1BM3 - chains L and H; structure by X-ray diffraction, 2.00 A resolution.

# Chain L
Protein: Immunoglobulin OPG2 fab, constant domain
Organism: Mus musculus
Notes: fragment: constant domain; antibody fragment or engineered binder
Chain sequence (214 residues; numbered 1 to 214; the number before each row is that of its first residue):
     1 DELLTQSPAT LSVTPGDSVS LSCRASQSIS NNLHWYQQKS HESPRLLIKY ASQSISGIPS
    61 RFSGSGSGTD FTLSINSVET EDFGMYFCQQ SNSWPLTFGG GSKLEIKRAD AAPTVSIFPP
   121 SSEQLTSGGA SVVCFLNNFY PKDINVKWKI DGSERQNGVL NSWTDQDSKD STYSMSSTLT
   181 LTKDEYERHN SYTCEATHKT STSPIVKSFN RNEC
Disulfide bonds: Cys23-Cys88, Cys134-Cys194

# Chain H
Protein: Immunoglobulin OPG2 fab, variable domain
Organism: Mus musculus
Notes: fragment: variable domain; antibody fragment or engineered binder
Chain sequence (227 residues; numbered 1 to 227; the number before each row is that of its first residue):
     1 EVQLVQSGGG LVNPGRSLKL SCAASGFTFS SYGMSWVRQT PEKRLEWVAA ISGGGTYIHY
    61 PDSVKGRFTI SRDNAKNNLY LQMSSLRSED TALYYCTRHP FYRYDGGNYY AMDHWGQGTS
   121 VTVSAAKTTP PSVYPLAPGS AAQTNSMVTL GCLVKGYFPE PVTVTWNSGS LSSGVHTFPA
   181 VLQSDLYTLS SSVTVPSSPR PSETVTCNVA HPASSTKVDK KIVPRDC
Unresolved in the structure: 100-110
Disulfide bonds: Cys22-Cys96, Cys152-Cys207

# How chain L and chain H interact
Contacting residue pairs (61; chain L residue first):
  His34(L) - Ala111(H)
  Tyr36(L) - Ala111(H)
  Tyr36(L) - Met112(H)  hydrogen bond (side chain-backbone)
  Tyr36(L) - Trp115(H)
  Gln38(L) - Gln39(H)  hydrogen bond
  Gln38(L) - Tyr95(H)  hydrogen bond
  Ser43(L) - Tyr95(H)
  Ser43(L) - Trp115(H)
  Ser43(L) - Gly116(H)  hydrogen bond (side chain-backbone)
  Ser43(L) - Gln117(H)
  Pro44(L) - Tyr95(H)
  Pro44(L) - Trp115(H)
  Leu46(L) - Met112(H)
  Leu46(L) - Asp113(H)
  Phe87(L) - Gln39(H)
  Phe87(L) - Lys43(H)
  Gln89(L) - Ala111(H)
  Trp94(L) - Trp47(H)
  Trp94(L) - His59(H)
  Pro95(L) - Trp47(H)  hydrophobic
  Leu96(L) - Trp47(H)
  Leu96(L) - Met112(H)  hydrophobic
  Phe98(L) - Val37(H)  hydrophobic
  Phe98(L) - Leu45(H)
  Gly100(L) - Arg44(H)
  Ser116(L) - Thr149(H)
  Phe118(L) - Leu136(H)
  Phe118(L) - Ala137(H)
  Phe118(L) - Pro138(H)
  Phe118(L) - Thr149(H)
  Ser121(L) - Tyr134(H)
  Ser121(L) - Pro135(H)
  Glu123(L) - Pro135(H)
  Glu123(L) - Lys220(H)  salt bridge
  Glu123(L) - Arg225(H)  salt bridge
  Gln124(L) - Tyr134(H)
  Gln124(L) - Leu153(H)
  Ser131(L) - Leu153(H)
  Ser131(L) - Lys155(H)
  Phe135(L) - Leu136(H)  hydrophobic
  Phe135(L) - Phe178(H)  hydrophobic
  Phe135(L) - Ser190(H)
  Phe135(L) - Ser191(H)
  Phe135(L) - Ser192(H)
  Asn137(L) - His176(H)  hydrogen bond
  Asn137(L) - Phe178(H)
  Asn137(L) - Ser192(H)
  Asn138(L) - His176(H)  hydrogen bond
  Ser162(L) - Phe178(H)
  Ser162(L) - Pro179(H)  hydrogen bond (side chain-backbone)
  Trp163(L) - Pro179(H)
  Thr164(L) - Phe178(H)
  Asp167(L) - His176(H)  salt bridge
  Ser174(L) - His176(H)  hydrogen bond
  Ser174(L) - Phe178(H)
  Met175(L) - Phe178(H)
  Ser176(L) - Phe178(H)
  Ser176(L) - Ser190(H)  hydrogen bond
  Thr180(L) - Lys155(H)
  Glu213(L) - Ala141(H)
  Cys214(L) - Cys227(H)  disulfide
Also at the interface, not in a pair above, chain L (39 interface residues in all): Glu42, Pro119, Ser127, Val133, Leu160, Asn161, Asp165
Also at the interface, not in a pair above, chain H (38 interface residues in all): Pro61, Leu150, Gly151, Thr177, Val181, Lys221
Inter-chain disulfides: Cys214(L)-Cys227(H)

# Summary
39 residues of chain L and 38 residues of chain H are in contact; the contacts include 1 disulfide bond, 9
hydrogen bonds and 3 salt bridges. Among the polar pairs are Glu123(L)-Lys220(H), Glu123(L)-Arg225(H) and
Asp167(L)-His176(H).
Here chain L is Immunoglobulin OPG2 fab, constant domain and chain H is Immunoglobulin OPG2 fab, variable
domain, both from Mus musculus. Entry 1BM3 (Immunoglobulin OPG2 fab-peptide complex) was determined by X-ray
diffraction.
